PDB entry 2P50 | X-ray diffraction, 2.20 A resolution | chains A and B

== Chain A (and B) ==
Protein: N-acetylglucosamine-6-phosphate deacetylase
Organism: Escherichia coli
Notes: EC 3.5.1.25; chain B of this document is another copy of the same molecule, construct and numbering; everything in this record applies to it too
UniProtKB: P0AF18 (NAGA_ECOLI); numbering as in UniProt (aligned over 1-382)
Sequence (382 residues; numbered 1 to 382; the number before each row is that of its first residue):
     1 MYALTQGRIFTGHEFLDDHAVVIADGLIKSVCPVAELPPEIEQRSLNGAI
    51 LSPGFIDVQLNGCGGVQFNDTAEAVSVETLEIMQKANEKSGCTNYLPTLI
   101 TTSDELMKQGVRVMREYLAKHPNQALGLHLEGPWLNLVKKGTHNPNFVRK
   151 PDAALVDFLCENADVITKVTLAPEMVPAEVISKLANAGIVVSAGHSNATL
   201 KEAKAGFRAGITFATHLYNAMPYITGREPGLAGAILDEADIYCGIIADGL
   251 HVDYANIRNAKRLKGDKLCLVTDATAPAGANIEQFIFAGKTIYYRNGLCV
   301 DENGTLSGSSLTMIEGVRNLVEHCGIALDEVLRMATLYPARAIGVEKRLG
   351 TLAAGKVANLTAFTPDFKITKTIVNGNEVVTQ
Bound ions: Zn2+: Glu131, His195, His216
From the paper describing this entry:
  - Zn2+ coordination: Glu131, His195, His216
  - Zn2+ coordination through a water molecule: Asp273
  - catalytic residues: His143, Asp273 (proposed by the authors, not directly observed)
  - mutagenesis - D273N: abolished catalytic activity (citing earlier work)

== Interface between chain A and chain B ==
Contacting residue pairs (50; chain A residue first):
  Leu200(A) - Asp253(B)
  Tyr218(A) - Gly226(B)
  Tyr223(A) - Tyr223(B)  hydrophobic
  Tyr223(A) - Ile224(B)
  Tyr223(A) - Thr225(B)
  Ile224(A) - Tyr223(B)
  Ile224(A) - Ile224(B)  hydrogen bond (backbone-backbone)
  Ile224(A) - Asn256(B)
  Thr225(A) - Tyr223(B)
  Thr225(A) - Asn256(B)  hydrogen bond (backbone-side chain)
  Gly226(A) - Tyr218(B)
  Gly226(A) - His251(B)
  Gly226(A) - Val252(B)
  Gly226(A) - Asp253(B)  hydrogen bond (backbone-backbone)
  Gly226(A) - Asn256(B)  hydrogen bond (backbone-side chain)
  Arg227(A) - Asn219(B)
  Arg227(A) - Leu250(B)
  Arg227(A) - His251(B)  hydrogen bond (side chain-backbone)
  Arg227(A) - Asp253(B)
  Pro229(A) - Asp253(B)
  Pro229(A) - Asn256(B)
  Gly233(A) - Asn259(B)  hydrogen bond (backbone-side chain)
  Leu236(A) - Asn259(B)
  Asp237(A) - Arg258(B)  salt bridge
  Asp237(A) - Asn259(B)  hydrogen bond (backbone-side chain)
  Asp237(A) - Arg262(B)  salt bridge
  Leu250(A) - Arg227(B)
  His251(A) - Gly226(B)
  His251(A) - Arg227(B)
  Val252(A) - Gly226(B)
  Asp253(A) - Leu200(B)
  Asp253(A) - Gly226(B)  hydrogen bond (backbone-backbone)
  Asp253(A) - Pro229(B)
  Ala255(A) - Leu200(B)  hydrophobic
  Ala255(A) - Asp237(B)
  Asn256(A) - Ile224(B)
  Asn256(A) - Thr225(B)  hydrogen bond (side chain-backbone)
  Asn256(A) - Gly226(B)  hydrogen bond (side chain-backbone)
  Asn256(A) - Pro229(B)
  Arg258(A) - Asp237(B)  salt bridge
  Asn259(A) - Gly233(B)  hydrogen bond (side chain-backbone)
  Asn259(A) - Leu236(B)
  Asn259(A) - Asp237(B)  hydrogen bond (side chain-backbone)
  Asn259(A) - Leu263(B)
  Arg262(A) - Asp237(B)  salt bridge
  Arg262(A) - Leu263(B)
  Leu263(A) - Asn259(B)
  Leu263(A) - Arg262(B)
  Leu263(A) - Leu263(B)  hydrophobic
  Leu306(A) - Arg227(B)
Other interface residues (no listed pair), chain B (22 interface residues in all): Ala255

== Overview ==
The chain A/chain B interface involves 22 residues from each chain; the contacts include 12 hydrogen bonds and
4 salt bridges. Polar contacts include Asp237(A)-Arg258(B), Asp237(A)-Arg262(B) and Thr225(A)-Asn256(B).
Glu131(A), His195(A) and His216(A) form the Zn2+ site. From the paper: catalytic residues His143(A) and
Asp273(A); D273N of chain A abolishes catalytic activity.
Both chains are N-acetylglucosamine-6-phosphate deacetylase (Escherichia coli). Entry 2P50 (Crystal structure
of N-acetyl-D-Glucosamine-6-Phosphate deacetylase liganded with Zn) was determined by X-ray diffraction.
